PDB entry 5XO8 | X-ray diffraction, 1.88 A resolution | chains A and C

== Chain A (and C) ==
Molecule: Lactonase for protein
From: Rhinocladiella mackenziei CBS 650.93
Notes: chain C of this document is another copy of the same molecule, construct and numbering; everything in this record applies to it too
Reference sequence: A0A0D2ILK1 (A0A0D2ILK1_9EURO); residue numbers follow UniProt; this construct covers 1-266
Amino-acid sequence (266 residues; each row starts with the number of its first residue):
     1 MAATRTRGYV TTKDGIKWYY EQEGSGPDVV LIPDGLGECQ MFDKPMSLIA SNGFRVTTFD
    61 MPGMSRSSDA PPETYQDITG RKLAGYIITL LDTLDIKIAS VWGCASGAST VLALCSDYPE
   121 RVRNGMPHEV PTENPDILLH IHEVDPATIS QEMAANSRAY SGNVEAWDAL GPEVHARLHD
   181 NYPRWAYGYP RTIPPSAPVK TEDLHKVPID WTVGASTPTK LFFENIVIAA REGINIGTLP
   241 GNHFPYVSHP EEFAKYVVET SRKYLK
Unresolved in the structure: 1-3
Sequence notes: engineered mutation A105 (Ser in A0A0D2ILK1)
Small-molecule neighbours: Zearalenone (ZER; (3S,11E)-14,16-dihydroxy-3-methyl-3,4,5,6,9,10-hexahydro-1H-2-benzoxacyclotetradecine-1,7(8H)-dione): D34, G35, L36, A105, S106, P131, N134, P135, I137, L138, M153, N156, S157, Y160, W185, Y189, P190, I193, P194, F222, H243, F244

== Chain A / chain C interface ==
Residue-residue contacts (32; chain A residue first):
  G214(A) with T219(C)
  A215(A) with P218(C); T219(C), hydrogen bond (backbone-backbone); K220(C), hydrogen bond (backbone-backbone)
  T217(A) with T217(C); P218(C); T219(C), hydrogen bond (backbone-side chain)
  P218(A) with A215(C); T217(C); T219(C)
  T219(A) with G214(C); A215(C), hydrogen bond (backbone-backbone); T217(C), hydrogen bond (side chain-backbone); P218(C); T219(C); I226(C)
  K220(A) with A215(C), hydrogen bond (backbone-backbone); T238(C)
  F223(A) with I226(C), hydrophobic; I236(C); G237(C); T238(C)
  I226(A) with T219(C); F223(C), hydrophobic; I226(C), hydrophobic; V227(C), hydrophobic
  V227(A) with I226(C), hydrophobic
  A230(A) with A230(C), hydrophobic
  I236(A) with F223(C)
  G237(A) with F223(C)
  T238(A) with K220(C); F223(C)
Other interface residues (no listed pair), chain A (16 interface residues in all): V213, S216, R231
Other interface residues (no listed pair), chain C (16 interface residues in all): V213, S216, R231

== Summary ==
The chain A/chain C interface involves 16 residues from each chain, with 6 hydrogen bonds. Among the polar
pairs are T217(A)-T219(C), A215(A)-T219(C) and A215(A)-K220(C). Bound to chain A: Zearalenone.
Chain A and chain C are both Lactonase for protein (Rhinocladiella mackenziei CBS 650.93); the structure,
Crystal structure of a novel ZEN lactonase mutant with ligand Z, was determined by X-ray diffraction,
deposited together with 5XO6, 5XO7, 5Z5J, 5Z7J and 5Z97.
